PDB entry 4ADV | electron microscopy, 13.50 A resolution (very low resolution: no residue pairs are listed; an interface is given only as per-side residue counts) | chains A and O of the 22 polymer chains in the assembly

# Chain A
Molecule: 16S ribosomal RNA
Source organism: Escherichia coli
Sequence (1542 nucleotides; each row starts with the number of its first residue):
     1 AAAUUGAAGAGUUUGAUCAUGGCUCAGAUUGAACGCUGGCGGCAGGCCUA
    51 ACACAUGCAAGUCGAACGGUAACAGGAAGAAGCUUGCUUCUUUGCUGACG
   101 AGUGGCGGACGGGUGAGUAAUGUCUGGGAAACUGCCUGAUGGAGGGGGAU
   151 AACUACUGGAAACGGUAGCUAAUACCGCAUAACGUCGCAAGACCAAAGAG
   201 GGGGACCUUCGGGCCUCUUGCCAUCGGAUGUGCCCAGAUGGGAUUAGCUA
   251 GUAGGUGGGGUAACGGCUCACCUAGGCGACGAUCCCUAGCUGGUCUGAGA
   301 GGAUGACCAGCCACACUGGAACUGAGACACGGUCCAGACUCCUACGGGAG
   351 GCAGCAGUGGGGAAUAUUGCACAAUGGGCGCAAGCCUGAUGCAGCCAUGC
   401 CGCGUGUAUGAAGAAGGCCUUCGGGUUGUAAAGUACUUUCAGCGGGGAGG
   451 AAGGGAGUAAAGUUAAUACCUUUGCUCAUUGACGUUACCCGCAGAAGAAG
   501 CACCGGCUAACUCCGUGCCAGCAGCCGCGGUAAUACGGAGGGUGCAAGCG
   551 UUAAUCGGAAUUACUGGGCGUAAAGCGCACGCAGGCGGUUUGUUAAGUCA
   601 GAUGUGAAAUCCCCGGGCUCAACCUGGGAACUGCAUCUGAUACUGGCAAG
   651 CUUGAGUCUCGUAGAGGGGGGUAGAAUUCCAGGUGUAGCGGUGAAAUGCG
   701 UAGAGAUCUGGAGGAAUACCGGUGGCGAAGGCGGCCCCCUGGACGAAGAC
   751 UGACGCUCAGGUGCGAAAGCGUGGGGAGCAAACAGGAUUAGAUACCCUGG
   801 UAGUCCACGCCGUAAACGAUGUCGACUUGGAGGUUGUGCCCUUGAGGCGU
   851 GGCUUCCGGAGCUAACGCGUUAAGUCGACCGCCUGGGGAGUACGGCCGCA
   901 AGGUUAAAACUCAAAUGAAUUGACGGGGGCCCGCACAAGCGGUGGAGCAU
   951 GUGGUUUAAUUCGAUGCAACGCGAAGAACCUUACCUGGUCUUGACAUCCA
  1001 CGGAAGUUUUCAGAGAUGAGAAUGUGCCUUCGGGAACCGUGAGACAGGUG
  1051 CUGCAUGGCUGUCGUCAGCUCGUGUUGUGAAAUGUUGGGUUAAGUCCCGC
  1101 AACGAGCGCAACCCUUAUCCUUUGUUGCCAGCGGUCCGGCCGGGAACUCA
  1151 AAGGAGACUGCCAGUGAUAAACUGGAGGAAGGUGGGGAUGACGUCAAGUC
  1201 AUCAUGGCCCUUACGACCAGGGCUACACACGUGCUACAAUGGCGCAUACA
  1251 AAGAGAAGCGACCUCGCGAGAGCAAGCGGACCUCAUAAAGUGCGUCGUAG
  1301 UCCGGAUUGGAGUCUGCAACUCGACUCCAUGAAGUCGGAAUCGCUAGUAA
  1351 UCGUGGAUCAGAAUGCCACGGUGAAUACGUUCCCGGGCCUUGUACACACC
  1401 GCCCGUCACACCAUGGGAGUGGGUUGCAAAAGAAGUAGGUAGCUUAACCU
  1451 UCGGGAGGGCGCUUACCACUUUGUGAUUCAUGACUGGGGUGAAGUCGUAA
  1501 CAAGGUAACCGUAGGGGAACCUGCGGUUGGAUCACCUCCUUA
Not modelled in the structure: 1-4, 1386-1505, 1535-1542

# Chain O
Molecule: 30S ribosomal protein S15
Source organism: Escherichia coli
UniProtKB: P02371 (RS15_ECOLI); residues 0-88 here correspond to UniProt positions 1-89 (UniProt number = residue number + 1)
Chain sequence (89 residues; each row starts with the number of its first residue; numbering starts at 0):
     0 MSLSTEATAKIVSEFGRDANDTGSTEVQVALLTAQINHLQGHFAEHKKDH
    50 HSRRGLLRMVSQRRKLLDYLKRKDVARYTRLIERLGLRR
Not modelled in the structure: 0

# Interface between chain A and chain O
At this resolution (14 A) residue pairs are not listed: 34 residues of chain A and 33 of chain O lie at the interface.

# In short
The interface between chain A and chain O involves 34 residues on one side and 33 on the other.
Here chain A is 16S ribosomal RNA and chain O is 30S ribosomal protein S15, both from Escherichia coli. Entry
4ADV (Structure of the E. coli methyltransferase KsgA bound to the E. coli 30S ribosomal subunit) was
determined by electron microscopy.
